Entry 8JVG (X-ray diffraction, 2.50 A resolution); this record covers chain A.

Chain A:
Protein: GTP-dependent dephospho-CoA kinase
Organism: Thermococcus kodakarensis
Notes: EC 2.7.1.237
UniProt: Q5JIY7 (DPCKG_THEKO); numbering as in UniProt (aligned over 1-177)
Sequence (177 residues; each row starts with the number of its first residue):
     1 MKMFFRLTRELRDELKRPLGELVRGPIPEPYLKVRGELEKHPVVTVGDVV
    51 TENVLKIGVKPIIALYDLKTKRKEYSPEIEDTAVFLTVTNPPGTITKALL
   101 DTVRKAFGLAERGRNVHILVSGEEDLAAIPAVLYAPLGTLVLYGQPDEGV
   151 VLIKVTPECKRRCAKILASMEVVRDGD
Unresolved in the structure: 1-2, 77-78, 175-177
Swiss-Prot annotation at these positions:
  - binding site (GTP): Gly-25, Tyr-31, Asp-48, Val-49, Val-50, Asp-67, Lys-69, Glu-124, Asp-147
  - mutagenesis: Tyr-31 (Y31F: Strong decrease in activity), Asp-48 (D48A: Loss of activity. Mutant shows a dramatic reduction in growth rate), Glu-52 (E52A: No change in activity), Tyr-66 (Y66A: Strong decrease in activity), Asp-67 (D67A: Retains a low level of activity. Mutant shows a dramatic reduction in growth rate), Arg-72 (R72A: Small decrease in activity), Asn-90 (N90A: Decrease in activity), His-117 (H117A: Small decrease in activity), Glu-123 (E123A: Strong decrease in activity), Glu-124 (E124A: Retains a very low level of activity), Asp-125 (D125A: Loss of activity. Mutant shows a reduction in growth rate), Tyr-143 (Y143A: Strong decrease in activity)

Summary:
Curated annotation (UniProt) lists 9 GTP-binding residues and 12 mutagenesis sites.
Chain A is GTP-dependent dephospho-CoA kinase (Thermococcus kodakarensis); the structure, Crystal structure of
dephospho-coenzyme A kinase, was determined by X-ray diffraction, deposited together with 8JVC and 8JVF.
